PDB entry 5LNP | X-ray diffraction, 1.99 A resolution | chains A and D of the 4 polymer chains in the assembly

# Chain A (and D)
Name: Segment polarity protein dishevelled homolog DVL-2
Organism: Homo sapiens
Notes: fragment: DEP domain; chain D of this document is another copy of the same molecule, construct and numbering; everything in this record applies to it too
UniProt: O14641 (DVL2_HUMAN); numbering as in UniProt (aligned over 416-510)
Amino-acid sequence (97 residues; each row starts with the number of its first residue):
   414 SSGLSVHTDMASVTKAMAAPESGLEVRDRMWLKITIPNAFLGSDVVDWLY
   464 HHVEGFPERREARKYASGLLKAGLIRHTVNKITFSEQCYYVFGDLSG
Unresolved in the structure: 414, 509-510
Differences from the reference sequence: expression tag (414-415)
Modified residues: C501 (S-hydroxycysteine; CSO)
What the authors report for this chain:
  - self-association interface (contacts with another copy of this molecule): R442 to I447
  - contacts within the chain: D460-R472 (salt bridge), R472-E499 (salt bridge)
  - mutagenesis - G436P, D460K, E499G: abolished signaling
  - mutagenesis - L445E: abolished binding to tetramerization
  - mutagenesis - L445E: decreased signaling
  - mutagenesis - R442A, W444A: decreased binding to Frizzled

# How chain A and chain D interact
Contacting residue pairs - 5 pairs, chain A then chain D:
  D441(A) - E438(D)
  R442(A) - E438(D)
  R442(A) - V439(D)  hydrogen bond (side chain-backbone)
  D457(A) - K446(D)  salt bridge
  D460(A) - K446(D)  salt bridge
Interface residues without a listed pair, chain A (5 interface residues in all): W444
Interface residues without a listed pair, chain D (4 interface residues in all): R440

# Summary
5 residues of chain A face 4 of chain D across their interface; the contacts include 1 hydrogen bond and 2
salt bridges. Polar pairs include D457(A)-K446(D), D460(A)-K446(D) and R442(A)-V439(D). From the paper: G436P,
D460K and E499G of chain A abolish signaling; a self-association interface involving R442(A); 6 substitutions
were tested in all.
Chain A and chain D are both Segment polarity protein dishevelled homolog DVL-2 (Homo sapiens); the structure,
Domain-swapped dimer of human Dishevelled2 DEP domain: monoclinic crystal form crystallised from monomeric
fraction, was determined by X-ray diffraction, deposited together with 5SUY and 5SUZ.
